PDB entry 3ASX | X-ray diffraction, 2.00 A resolution | chain A

[Chain A]
Name: Squalene synthase
Source organism: Homo sapiens
Notes: EC 2.5.1.21
UniProt: P37268 (FDFT_HUMAN); residue numbers follow UniProt; this construct covers 31-370
Chain sequence (340 residues; numbered 31 to 370; the number before each row is that of its first residue):
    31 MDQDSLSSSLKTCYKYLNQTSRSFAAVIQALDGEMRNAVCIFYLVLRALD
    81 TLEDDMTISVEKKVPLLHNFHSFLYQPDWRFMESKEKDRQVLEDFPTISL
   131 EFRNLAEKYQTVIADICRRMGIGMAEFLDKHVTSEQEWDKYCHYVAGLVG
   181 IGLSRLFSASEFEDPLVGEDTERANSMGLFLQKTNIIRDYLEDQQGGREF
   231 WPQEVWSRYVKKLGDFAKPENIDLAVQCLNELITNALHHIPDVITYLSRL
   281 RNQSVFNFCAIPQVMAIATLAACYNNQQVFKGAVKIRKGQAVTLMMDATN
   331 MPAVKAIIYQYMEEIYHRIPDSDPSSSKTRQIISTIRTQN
Not modelled in the structure: 31-35
Residues lining bound ligands: D99 ((3R)-1-{4-[{4-chloro-2-[(S)-(2-chlorophenyl)(hydroxy)methyl]phenyl}(2,2-dimethylpropyl)amino]-4-oxobutanoyl}piperidine-3-carboxylic acid): Ser-51, Arg-52, Ser-53, Phe-54, Tyr-73, Leu-76, Val-175, Ala-176, Val-179, Gly-180, Leu-183, Gly-208, Leu-211, Gln-212, Phe-288, Cys-289, Ile-291, Pro-292, Met-295
Swiss-Prot annotation at these positions:
  - binding site (NADP(+)): Arg-52, Arg-77, Arg-218, Lys-315, Arg-317
  - binding site (Mg(2+)): Asp-80, Glu-83, Asp-84

[Overview]
Chain A binds compound D99. Curated annotation (UniProt) lists 5 NADP+-binding residues and 3 Mg2+-binding
residues.
Chain A is Squalene synthase (Homo sapiens); the structure, Human Squalene synthase in complex with
1-{4-[{4-chloro-2-[(2-chlorophenyl)(hydroxy)methyl]phenyl}(2,2-dimethylpropyl)amino]-4-oxobutanoyl}piperidine-3-carboxylic
acid, was determined by X-ray diffraction, deposited together with 3Q2Z and 3Q30.
